PDB entry 3X1U | X-ray diffraction, 3.25 A resolution | chains I and B of the 10 polymer chains in the assembly

[Chain I]
Molecule: 146-nt DNA strand
Sequence (146 nucleotides; row label = number of the first residue in the row):
     1 ATCAATATCCACCTGCAGATTCTACCAAAAGTGTATTTGGAAACTGCTCC
    51 ATCAAAAGGCATGTTCAGCTGAATTCAGCTGAACATGCCTTTTGATGGAG
   101 CAGTTTCCAAATACACTTTTGGTAGAATCTGCAGGTGGATATTGAT

[Chain B]
Protein: Histone H4
From: Homo sapiens
UniProt: P62805 (H4_HUMAN); residues 1-102 here correspond to UniProt positions 2-103 (UniProt number = residue number + 1)
Chain sequence (102 residues; row label = number of the first residue in the row):
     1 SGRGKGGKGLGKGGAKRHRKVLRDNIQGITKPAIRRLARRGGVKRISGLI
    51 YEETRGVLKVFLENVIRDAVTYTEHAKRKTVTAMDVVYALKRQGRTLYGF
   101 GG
Unresolved in the structure: 1-19

[How chain I and chain B interact]
Pairs across the interface (9; chain I residue first):
  DC60(I) - Thr30(B)  hydrogen bond to the phosphate
  DC60(I) - Pro32(B)  phosphate contact
  DC60(I) - Ala33(B)  phosphate contact
  DC60(I) - Arg36(B)  salt bridge to the phosphate
  DA61(I) - Thr30(B)  phosphate contact
  DA61(I) - Lys31(B)  phosphate contact
  DA61(I) - Pro32(B)  phosphate contact
  DC69(I) - Arg45(B)  hydrogen bond to the phosphate
  DT70(I) - Arg45(B)  salt bridge to the phosphate
Interface residues without a listed pair, chain B (7 interface residues in all): Lys44

[Summary]
4 residues of chain I face 7 of chain B across their interface, with 2 hydrogen bonds and 2 salt bridges.
Polar contacts include DC60(I)-Thr30(B), DC69(I)-Arg45(B) and DC60(I)-Arg36(B).
Chain I is a 146-nt DNA strand and chain B is Histone H4 (Homo sapiens); the structure, Crystal structure of
nucleosome core particle in the presence of histone variants involved in reprogramming, was determined by
X-ray diffraction, deposited together with 3X1S, 3X1T and 3X1V.
